Entry 7TK5 (electron microscopy, 7.80 A resolution (low resolution: residue-level contacts below are approximate; hydrogen-bond / salt-bridge calls are withheld)); this record covers chains B and E of the 27 polymer chains in the assembly.

[Chain B]
Protein: ATP synthase subunit alpha
Organism: Saccharomyces cerevisiae
Reference sequence: P07251 (ATPA_YEAST); residues 1-510 here correspond to UniProt positions 36-545 (UniProt number = residue number + 35)
Chain sequence (510 residues; numbered 1 to 510; the number before each row is that of its first residue):
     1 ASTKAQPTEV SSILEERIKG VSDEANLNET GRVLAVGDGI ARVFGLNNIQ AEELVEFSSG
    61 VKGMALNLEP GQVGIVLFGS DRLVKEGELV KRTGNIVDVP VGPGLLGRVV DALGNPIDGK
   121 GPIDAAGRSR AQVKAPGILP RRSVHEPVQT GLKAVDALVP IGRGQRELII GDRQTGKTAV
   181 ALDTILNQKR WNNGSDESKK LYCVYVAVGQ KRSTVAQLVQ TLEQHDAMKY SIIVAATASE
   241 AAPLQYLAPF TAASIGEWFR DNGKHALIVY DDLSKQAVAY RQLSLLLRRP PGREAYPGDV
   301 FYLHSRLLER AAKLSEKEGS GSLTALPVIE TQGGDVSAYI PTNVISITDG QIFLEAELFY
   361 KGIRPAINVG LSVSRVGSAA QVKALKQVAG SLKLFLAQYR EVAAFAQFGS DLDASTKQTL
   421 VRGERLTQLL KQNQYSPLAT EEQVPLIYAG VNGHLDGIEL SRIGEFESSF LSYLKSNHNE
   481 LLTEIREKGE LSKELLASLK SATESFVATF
Disordered / not traced: 1-2, 408-409, 510
Curated features (UniProtKB/Swiss-Prot):
  - binding site (ATP): Gly171 to Thr178
  - site: Ser372 (Required for activity)
  - modified residue (Phosphoserine): Ser22, Ser143

[Chain E]
Protein: ATP synthase subunit beta
Organism: Saccharomyces cerevisiae
Notes: EC 7.1.2.2
Reference sequence: P00830 (ATPB_YEAST); residues 1-478 here correspond to UniProt positions 34-511 (UniProt number = residue number + 33)
Chain sequence (478 residues; row label = number of the first residue in the row):
     1 ASAAQSTPIT GKVTAVIGAI VDVHFEQSEL PAILNALEIK TPQGKLVLEV AQHLGENTVR
    61 TIAMDGTEGL VRGEKVLDTG GPISVPVGRE TLGRIINVIG EPIDERGPIK SKLRKPIHAD
   121 PPSFAEQSTS AEILETGIKV VDLLAPYARG GKIGLFGGAG VGKTVFIQEL INNIAKAHGG
   181 FSVFTGVGER TREGNDLYRE MKETGVINLE GESKVALVFG QMNEPPGARA RVALTGLTIA
   241 EYFRDEEGQD VLLFIDNIFR FTQAGSEVSA LLGRIPSAVG YQPTLATDMG LLQERITTTK
   301 KGSVTSVQAV YVPADDLTDP APATTFAHLD ATTVLSRGIS ELGIYPAVDP LDSKSRLLDA
   361 AVVGQEHYDV ASKVQETLQT YKSLQDIIAI LGMDELSEQD KLTVERARKI QRFLSQPFAV
   421 AEVFTGIPGK LVRLKDTVAS FKAVLEGKYD NIPEHAFYMV GGIEDVVAKA EKLAAEAN
Disordered / not traced: 1-7, 476-478
Curated features (UniProtKB/Swiss-Prot):
  - binding site (ATP): Gly157 to Thr164
  - modified residue: Thr79 (Phosphothreonine), Thr204 (Phosphothreonine), Ser340 (Phosphoserine)

[Interface between chain B and chain E]
Residue-residue contacts (14):
  Leu34(B) with Leu54(E); Gly55(E)
  Ala35(B) with His53(E); Leu54(E)
  Val36(B) with Gln52(E); His53(E)
  Arg82(B) with Ile33(E)
  Ser213(B) with Ser128(E)
  Ala216(B) with Ser128(E)
  Gln217(B) with Ser128(E)
  Ala238(B) with Thr287(E); Gly290(E)
  Ser239(B) with Gly290(E)
  Gly333(B) with Thr318(E)
Interface residues without a listed pair, chain B (12 interface residues in all): Ile117, Gln282
Interface residues without a listed pair, chain E (14 interface residues in all): Ala32, Phe124, Thr129, Pro283, Leu291

[In short]
12 residues of chain B and 14 residues of chain E are in contact. From UniProt: 8 ATP-binding residues on
chain B; 8 ATP-binding residues on chain E.
Here chain B is ATP synthase subunit alpha and chain E is ATP synthase subunit beta, both from Saccharomyces
cerevisiae. Entry 7TK5 (Yeast ATP synthase State 1binding(d) with 10 mM ATP backbone model) was determined by
electron microscopy (same publication as 7TJS, 7TJT, 7TJU, 7TJV, 7TJW, 7TJX and 30 further entries).
